Entry 9CZQ (electron microscopy, 2.88 A resolution); this record covers chains A and H of the 8 polymer chains in the assembly.

Chain A:
Name: Isoform 5 of Calcium-activated potassium channel subunit alpha-1
Source organism: Homo sapiens
UniProtKB: Q12791 (KCMA1_HUMAN), isoform Q12791-5; residues 1-1056 here correspond to UniProt positions 66-1121 (UniProt number = residue number + 65)
Sequence (1056 residues; numbered 1 to 1056; the number before each row is that of its first residue):
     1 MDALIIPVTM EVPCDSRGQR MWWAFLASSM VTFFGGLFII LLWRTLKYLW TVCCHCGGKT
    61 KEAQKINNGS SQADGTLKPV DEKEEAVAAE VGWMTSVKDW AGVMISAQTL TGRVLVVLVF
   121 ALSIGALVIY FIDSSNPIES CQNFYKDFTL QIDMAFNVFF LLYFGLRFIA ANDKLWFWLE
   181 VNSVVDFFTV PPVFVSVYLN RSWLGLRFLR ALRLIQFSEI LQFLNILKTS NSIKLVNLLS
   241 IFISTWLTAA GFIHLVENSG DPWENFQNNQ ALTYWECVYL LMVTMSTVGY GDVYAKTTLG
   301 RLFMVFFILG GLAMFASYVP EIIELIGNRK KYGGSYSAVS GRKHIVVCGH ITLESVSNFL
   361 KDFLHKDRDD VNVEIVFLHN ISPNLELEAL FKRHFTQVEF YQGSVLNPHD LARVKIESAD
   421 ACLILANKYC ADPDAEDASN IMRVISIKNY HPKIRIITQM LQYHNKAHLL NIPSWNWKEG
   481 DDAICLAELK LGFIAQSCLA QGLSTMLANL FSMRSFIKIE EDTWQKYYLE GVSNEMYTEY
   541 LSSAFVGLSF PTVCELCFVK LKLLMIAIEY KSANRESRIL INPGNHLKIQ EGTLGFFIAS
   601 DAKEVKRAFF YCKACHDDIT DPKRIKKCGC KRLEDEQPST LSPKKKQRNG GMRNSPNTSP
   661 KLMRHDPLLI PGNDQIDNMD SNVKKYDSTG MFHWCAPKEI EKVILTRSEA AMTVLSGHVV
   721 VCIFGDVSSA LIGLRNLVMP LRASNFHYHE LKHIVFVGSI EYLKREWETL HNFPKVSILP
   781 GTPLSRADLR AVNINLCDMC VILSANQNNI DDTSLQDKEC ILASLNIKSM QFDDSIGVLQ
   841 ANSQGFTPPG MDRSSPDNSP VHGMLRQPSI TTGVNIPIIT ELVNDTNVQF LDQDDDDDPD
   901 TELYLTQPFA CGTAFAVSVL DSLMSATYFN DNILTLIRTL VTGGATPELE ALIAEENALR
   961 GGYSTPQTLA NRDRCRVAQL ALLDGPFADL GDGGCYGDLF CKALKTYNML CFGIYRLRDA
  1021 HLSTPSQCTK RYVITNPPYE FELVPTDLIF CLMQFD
Disordered / not traced: 1-18, 55-90, 570-576, 616-680, 834-870
Bound ions: K+ site 1: Thr287 (shared with 1 residue of chain B; 1 residue of chain C; 1 residue of chain D); K+ site 2: Thr287, Val288 (shared with 2 residues of chain B; 2 residues of chain C; 2 residues of chain D); K+ site 3: Val288, Gly289 (shared with 2 residues of chain B; 2 residues of chain C; 2 residues of chain D); K+ site 4: Gly289, Tyr290 (shared with 2 residues of chain B; 2 residues of chain C; 2 residues of chain D); Ca2+ site 1: Asp367, Arg514, Ser533, Glu535, Ser600; Mg2+: Glu374, Glu399; Ca2+ site 2: Asn449 (shared with 4 residues of chain B); Ca2+ site 3: Gln889, Asp892, Asp895, Asp897 (shared with 1 residue of chain D)
UniProt features mapped onto this chain:
  - region: Leu491 to Phe511 (Segment S7), Leu548 to Ile568 (Segment S8), Cys612 to His616 (Heme-binding motif)
  - motif: Thr287 to Tyr290 (Selectivity for potassium)
  - binding site (Mg(2+)): Glu374, Gln397, Glu399
  - lipidation (S-palmitoyl cysteine): Cys53, Cys54, Cys56
Reported in the primary citation:
  - conformationally variable residues (helix shift): Gly310

Chain H:
Name: Large-conductance Ca2+-activated K+ channel beta2 subunit, Calcium-activated potassium channel subunit beta-4
Source organism: Homo sapiens
Notes: fragment: N-terminal 45 residues of kcnmb2 ligated to kcnmb4 (devoid of N terminal first 15 residues)
UniProtKB: chimeric construct of B5BNX0, Q86W47: residues 2-44 from B5BNX0 (B5BNX0_HUMAN) positions 2-44 (same numbers); residues 45-240 from Q86W47 positions 15-210 (UniProt number = residue number - 30)
Sequence (239 residues; each row starts with the number of its first residue):
     2 FIWTSGRTSS SYRHDEKRNI YQKIRDHDLL DKRKTVTALK AGEDKSIRLG LFLIISGVVS
    62 LFIFGFCWLS PALQDLQATE ANCTVLSVQQ IGEVFECTFT CGADCRGTSQ YPCVQVYVNN
   122 SESNSRALLH SDEHQLLTNP KCSYIPPCKR ENQKNLESVM NWQQYWKDEI GSQPFTCYFN
   182 QHQRPDDVLL HRTHDEIVLL HCFLWPLVTF VVGVLIVVLT ICAKSLAVKA EAMKKRKFS
Disordered / not traced: 2-33, 236-240
Disulfide bonds: Cys84-Cys178, Cys98-Cys149, Cys114-Cys143
UniProt features mapped onto this chain:
  - glycosylation (N-linked (GlcNAc...) asparagine): Asn83, Asn120

How chain A and chain H interact:
Pairs across the interface - 8 pairs, chain A then chain H:
  Val128(A) with Phe63(H), hydrophobic
  Phe131(A) with Phe67(H), hydrophobic
  Ile132(A) with Phe67(H)
  Ser135(A) with Leu70(H)
  Trp275(A) with Phe67(H), hydrophobic
  Ser335(A) with Thr38(H); Ala39(H)
  Lys415(A) with Thr38(H)
Other interface residues (no listed pair), chain A (9 interface residues in all): Ser337, Arg413
Other interface residues (no listed pair), chain H (7 interface residues in all): Lys35, Ser71

Overview:
9 residues of chain A and 7 residues of chain H are in contact. The K+ site 2 is built by Thr287(A) and
Val288(A). Val288(A) and Gly289(A) form the K+ site 3. From UniProt: 3 Mg2+-binding residues on chain A. From
the paper: conformational variability at Gly310(A).
Chain A is Isoform 5 of Calcium-activated potassium channel subunit alpha-1 and chain H is Large-conductance
Ca2+-activated K+ channel beta2 subunit, Calcium-activated potassium channel subunit beta-4, both from Homo
sapiens; the structure, Ca2+ bound open-inactivated hSlo1 + beta2N-beta4 channel in detergent, was determined
by electron microscopy, deposited together with 9CZH, 9CZJ, 9CZK, 9CZM, 9CZO, 9D18 and 9D19.
